PDB entry 5U1G | X-ray diffraction, 3.64 A resolution | chains D and C of the 4 polymer chains in the assembly

# Chain D (and C)
Molecule: ParA
From: unidentified plasmid
Notes: chain C of this document is another copy of the same molecule, construct and numbering; everything in this record applies to it too
Chain sequence (214 residues; numbered 1 to 214; the number before each row is that of its first residue):
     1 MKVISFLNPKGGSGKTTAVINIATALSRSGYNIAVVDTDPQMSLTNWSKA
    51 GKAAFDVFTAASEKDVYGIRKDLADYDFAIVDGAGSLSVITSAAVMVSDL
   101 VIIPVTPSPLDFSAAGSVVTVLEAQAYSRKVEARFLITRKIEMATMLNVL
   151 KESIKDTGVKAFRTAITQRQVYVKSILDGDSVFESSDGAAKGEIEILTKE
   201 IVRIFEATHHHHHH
Unresolved in the structure: 212-214 (chain C: 210-214)
Ligand contacts:
  - AMP-PNP (ANP; phosphoaminophosphonic acid-adenylate ester), molecule 1: K10, G11, G12, S13, G14, K15, T16, T17, D39, G85, T138, R139, I166, T167, Q168, R169, Y172, V173
  - AMP-PNP (ANP), molecule 2: K10, G11, S108, L110
From the paper describing this entry:
  - binding site for AMP-PNP: K10

# How chain D and chain C interact
Pairs across the interface (31):
  K10(D) - G11(C)  hydrogen bond (side chain-backbone)
  G11(D) - K10(C)
  G11(D) - G11(C)
  G11(D) - G12(C)
  G12(D) - G11(C)
  G12(D) - G12(C)
  Q41(D) - L87(C)
  Q41(D) - S113(C)
  Q41(D) - A114(C)
  S86(D) - L87(C)
  L87(D) - P40(C)  hydrophobic
  S108(D) - V173(C)
  P109(D) - I176(C)  hydrophobic
  L110(D) - T16(C)
  L110(D) - S43(C)
  S113(D) - Q41(C)
  A114(D) - Q41(C)
  R139(D) - R139(C)
  M143(D) - Q170(C)
  M143(D) - K174(C)
  T145(D) - K174(C)
  M146(D) - V173(C)  hydrophobic
  M146(D) - L177(C)  hydrophobic
  V149(D) - L177(C)  hydrophobic
  Q168(D) - Q168(C)  hydrogen bond
  Q170(D) - M143(C)
  V173(D) - M146(C)  hydrophobic
  I176(D) - L110(C)  hydrophobic
  L177(D) - P109(C)  hydrophobic
  L177(D) - M146(C)  hydrophobic
  L177(D) - V149(C)  hydrophobic
Interface residues without a listed pair, chain D (28 interface residues in all): T16, P40, S43, G85, P107, E142, K174
Interface residues without a listed pair, chain C (28 interface residues in all): T17, G85, S86, S108, I141, T145

# In short
Chain D and chain C each contribute 28 residues to their interface, with 2 hydrogen bonds. Polar pairs include
K10(D)-G11(C) and Q168(D)-Q168(C). Chain D binds AMP-PNP. From the paper: a binding site for AMP-PNP at
K10(D).
Both chains are ParA (unidentified plasmid). Entry 5U1G (Structure of TP228 ParA-AMPPNP-ParB complex) was
determined by X-ray diffraction (same publication as 5U1J).
